Entry 8G78 (electron microscopy, 3.40 A resolution); this record covers chains D and E of the 9 polymer chains in the assembly.

# Chain D
Protein: Spike glycoprotein
Organism: Severe acute respiratory syndrome coronavirus 2
UniProt: P0DTC2 (SPIKE_SARS2); numbering as in UniProt (aligned over 14-1211)
Sequence (1234 residues; each row starts with the number of its first residue):
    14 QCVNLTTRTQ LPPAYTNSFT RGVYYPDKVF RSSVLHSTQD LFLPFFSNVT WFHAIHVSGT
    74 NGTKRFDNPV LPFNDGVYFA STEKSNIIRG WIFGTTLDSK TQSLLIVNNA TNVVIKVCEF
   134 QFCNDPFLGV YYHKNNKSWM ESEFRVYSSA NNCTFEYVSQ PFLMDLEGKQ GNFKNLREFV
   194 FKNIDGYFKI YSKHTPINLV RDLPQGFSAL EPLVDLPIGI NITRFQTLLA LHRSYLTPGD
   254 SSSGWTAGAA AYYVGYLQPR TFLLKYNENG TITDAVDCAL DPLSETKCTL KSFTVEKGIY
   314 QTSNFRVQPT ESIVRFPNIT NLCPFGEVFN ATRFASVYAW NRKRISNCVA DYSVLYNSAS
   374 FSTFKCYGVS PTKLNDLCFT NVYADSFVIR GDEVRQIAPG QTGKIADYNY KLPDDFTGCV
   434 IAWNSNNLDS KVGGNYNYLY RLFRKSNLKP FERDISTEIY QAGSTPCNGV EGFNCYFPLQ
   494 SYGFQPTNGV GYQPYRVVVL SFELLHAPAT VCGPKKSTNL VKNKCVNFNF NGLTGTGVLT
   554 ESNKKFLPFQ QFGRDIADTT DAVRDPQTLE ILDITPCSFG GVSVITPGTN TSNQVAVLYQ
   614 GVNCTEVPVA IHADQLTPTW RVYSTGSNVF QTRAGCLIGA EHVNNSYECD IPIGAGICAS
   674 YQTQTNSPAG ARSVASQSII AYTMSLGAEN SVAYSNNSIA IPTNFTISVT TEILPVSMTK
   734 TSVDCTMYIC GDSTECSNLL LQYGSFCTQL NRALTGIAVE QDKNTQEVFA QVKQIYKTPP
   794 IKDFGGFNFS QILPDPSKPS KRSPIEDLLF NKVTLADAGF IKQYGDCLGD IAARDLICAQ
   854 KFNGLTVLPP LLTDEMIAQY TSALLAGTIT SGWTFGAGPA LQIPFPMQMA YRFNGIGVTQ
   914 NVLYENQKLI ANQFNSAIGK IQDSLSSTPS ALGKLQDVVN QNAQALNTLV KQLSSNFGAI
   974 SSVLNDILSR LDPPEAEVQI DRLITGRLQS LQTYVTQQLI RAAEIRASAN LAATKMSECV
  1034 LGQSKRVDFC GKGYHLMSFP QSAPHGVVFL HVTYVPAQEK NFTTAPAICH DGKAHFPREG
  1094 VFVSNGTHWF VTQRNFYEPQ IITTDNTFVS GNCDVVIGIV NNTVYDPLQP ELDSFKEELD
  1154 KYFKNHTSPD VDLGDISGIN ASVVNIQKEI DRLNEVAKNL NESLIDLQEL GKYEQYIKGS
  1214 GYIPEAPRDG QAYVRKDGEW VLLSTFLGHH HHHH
Not modelled in the structure: 179-183, 336-521, 626-629, 677-688, 701-1247
Construct notes: conflict G614 (Asp in P0DTC2), A682 (Arg in P0DTC2), G683 (Arg in P0DTC2), P817 (Phe in P0DTC2), P892 (Ala in P0DTC2), P899 (Ala in P0DTC2), P942 (Ala in P0DTC2), P986 (Lys in P0DTC2), P987 (Val in P0DTC2); expression tag (1212-1247)
Disulfide bonds: C15-C136, C131-C166, C291-C301, C538-C590, C617-C649, C662-C671
Covalent attachments: N-acetylglucosamine (NAG) linked to N17, N61, N74, N122, N149, N165, N234, N282, N331, N603, N616, N657
Curated features (UniProtKB/Swiss-Prot):
  - region: N280 to C301 (Putative superantigen), R403 to D405 (Integrin-binding motif), N448 to F456 (Immunodominant HLA epitope recognized by the CD8+), P681, A684 (Putative superantigen), S816 to Y837 (Fusion peptide 1), K835 to F855 (Fusion peptide 2), D1163 to E1202 (Heptad repeat 2)
  - site (Cleavage): R685, S686, R815, S816
  - glycosylation: N17 (N-linked (GlcNAc...) (complex) asparagine), N61 (N-linked (GlcNAc...) (hybrid) asparagine), N74 (N-linked (GlcNAc...) (complex) asparagine), N122 (N-linked (GlcNAc...) (hybrid) asparagine), N149 (N-linked (GlcNAc...) (complex) asparagine), N165 (N-linked (GlcNAc...) (complex) asparagine), N234 (N-linked (GlcNAc...) (high mannose) asparagine), N282 (N-linked (GlcNAc...) (complex) asparagine), T323 (O-linked (GalNAc) threonine), S325 (O-linked (HexNAc...) serine), N331 (N-linked (GlcNAc...) (complex) asparagine), N343 (N-linked (GlcNAc...) (complex) asparagine), N603 (N-linked (GlcNAc...) (hybrid) asparagine), N616 (N-linked (GlcNAc...) (complex) asparagine), N657 (N-linked (GlcNAc...) (complex) asparagine), T676 (O-linked (GlcNAc...) threonine), T678 (O-linked (GlcNAc...) threonine), N709 (N-linked (GlcNAc...) (high mannose) asparagine), N717 (N-linked (GlcNAc...) (hybrid) asparagine), N801 (N-linked (GlcNAc...) (hybrid) asparagine) and 6 more in UniProt
  - natural variant: L18 (L18F: In strain: Beta/B.1.351, Gamma/P.1 and 1 more), T19 (T19I: In strain: Omicron/BQ.1.1, Omicron/XBB.1.5 and 1 more; T19R: In strain: Delta/B.1.617.2, Omicron/BA.2 and 4 more), T20 (T20N: In strain: Gamma/P.1), L24 to A27 (sequence variant, change not given here; In strain: Omicron/BA.2, Omicron/BA.2.12.1 and 6 more), P26 (P26S: In strain: Gamma/P.1), Q52 (Q52H: In strain: Omicron/EG.5.1), A67 (A67V: In strain: Eta/B.1.525, Omicron/BA.1), H69 to V70 (deletion: In strain: Alpha/B.1.1.7, Eta/B.1.525 and 5 more), G75 (G75V: In strain: Lambda/C.37), T76 (T76I: In strain: Lambda/C.37), D80 (D80A: In strain: Beta/B.1.351), V83 (V83A: In strain: Omicron/XBB.1.5, Omicron/EG.5.1), 80 further natural variant entries in UniProt
  - mutagenesis: H69 to V70 (Increased incorporation of cleaved spike into virions), N121 (N121Q: Partial loss of biliverdin affinity), R190 (R190K: Partial loss of biliverdin affinity), N234 (N234Q: Increased resistance to neutralizing antibodies), N331 (N331Q: Reduced viral infectivity), N343 (N343Q: Reduced viral infectivity), L452 (L452R: Increased resistance to neutralizing antibodies. Decreases HLA binding to NF9 epitope. Increased binding affinity to human ACE2), Y453 (Y453F: Decreased HLA binding to NF9 epitope. Increased binding affinity to human ACE2), A475 (A475V: Increased resistance to neutralizing antibodies), V483 (V483A: Increased resistance to neutralizing antibodies), E484 (E484D: Increased replication in human TMEM106B overexpressing cells), F490 (F490L: Increased resistance to neutralizing antibodies and human covalescent sera neutralization), 11 further mutagenesis entries in UniProt

# Chain E
Protein: Nanosota-6
Organism: Vicugna pacos
Sequence (139 residues; row label = number of the first residue in the row):
     1 QVQLQESGGG LVQPGGSLRL SCVASGSVTF NSMGWYRQAP GKQRELVAQI TAGGDTHYAD
    61 SVKGRFTISE HRGKNAVYLE MHSLKPEDTA VYYCHLQVPF LGGGYDYWGQ GTQVTVSSGG
   121 QHHHHHHGAY PYDVPDYAS
Not modelled in the structure: 1, 120-139
Disulfide bonds: C22-C94

# How chain D and chain E interact
Pairs across the interface (6; chain D residue first):
  P561(D) with S25(E)
  R577(D) with S25(E)
  L582(D) with Q5(E); V23(E), hydrophobic; A24(E); S25(E)
Other interface residues (no listed pair), chain D (4 interface residues in all): F562
Other interface residues (no listed pair), chain E (6 interface residues in all): Q3, S27

# Summary
Chain D and chain E form an interface of 4 and 6 residues respectively. Covalently linked N-acetylglucosamine:
at N17(D), N61(D), N74(D), N122(D), N149(D) and N165(D) and 6 more. UniProt lists 23 mutagenesis sites on
chain D.
Chain D is Spike glycoprotein (Severe acute respiratory syndrome coronavirus 2) and chain E is Nanosota-6
(Vicugna pacos); the structure, Local refinement of SARS-CoV-2 spike/nanobody mixture complex around NTD, was
determined by electron microscopy.
